1TWA - chains A and I of the 10 polymer chains in the assembly; structure by X-ray diffraction, 3.20 A resolution.

== Chain A ==
Protein: DNA-directed RNA polymerase II largest subunit
From: Saccharomyces cerevisiae
Notes: EC 2.7.7.6
Reference sequence: P04050 (RPB1_YEAST); residue numbers follow UniProt; this construct covers 1-1733
Sequence (1733 residues; each row starts with the number of its first residue):
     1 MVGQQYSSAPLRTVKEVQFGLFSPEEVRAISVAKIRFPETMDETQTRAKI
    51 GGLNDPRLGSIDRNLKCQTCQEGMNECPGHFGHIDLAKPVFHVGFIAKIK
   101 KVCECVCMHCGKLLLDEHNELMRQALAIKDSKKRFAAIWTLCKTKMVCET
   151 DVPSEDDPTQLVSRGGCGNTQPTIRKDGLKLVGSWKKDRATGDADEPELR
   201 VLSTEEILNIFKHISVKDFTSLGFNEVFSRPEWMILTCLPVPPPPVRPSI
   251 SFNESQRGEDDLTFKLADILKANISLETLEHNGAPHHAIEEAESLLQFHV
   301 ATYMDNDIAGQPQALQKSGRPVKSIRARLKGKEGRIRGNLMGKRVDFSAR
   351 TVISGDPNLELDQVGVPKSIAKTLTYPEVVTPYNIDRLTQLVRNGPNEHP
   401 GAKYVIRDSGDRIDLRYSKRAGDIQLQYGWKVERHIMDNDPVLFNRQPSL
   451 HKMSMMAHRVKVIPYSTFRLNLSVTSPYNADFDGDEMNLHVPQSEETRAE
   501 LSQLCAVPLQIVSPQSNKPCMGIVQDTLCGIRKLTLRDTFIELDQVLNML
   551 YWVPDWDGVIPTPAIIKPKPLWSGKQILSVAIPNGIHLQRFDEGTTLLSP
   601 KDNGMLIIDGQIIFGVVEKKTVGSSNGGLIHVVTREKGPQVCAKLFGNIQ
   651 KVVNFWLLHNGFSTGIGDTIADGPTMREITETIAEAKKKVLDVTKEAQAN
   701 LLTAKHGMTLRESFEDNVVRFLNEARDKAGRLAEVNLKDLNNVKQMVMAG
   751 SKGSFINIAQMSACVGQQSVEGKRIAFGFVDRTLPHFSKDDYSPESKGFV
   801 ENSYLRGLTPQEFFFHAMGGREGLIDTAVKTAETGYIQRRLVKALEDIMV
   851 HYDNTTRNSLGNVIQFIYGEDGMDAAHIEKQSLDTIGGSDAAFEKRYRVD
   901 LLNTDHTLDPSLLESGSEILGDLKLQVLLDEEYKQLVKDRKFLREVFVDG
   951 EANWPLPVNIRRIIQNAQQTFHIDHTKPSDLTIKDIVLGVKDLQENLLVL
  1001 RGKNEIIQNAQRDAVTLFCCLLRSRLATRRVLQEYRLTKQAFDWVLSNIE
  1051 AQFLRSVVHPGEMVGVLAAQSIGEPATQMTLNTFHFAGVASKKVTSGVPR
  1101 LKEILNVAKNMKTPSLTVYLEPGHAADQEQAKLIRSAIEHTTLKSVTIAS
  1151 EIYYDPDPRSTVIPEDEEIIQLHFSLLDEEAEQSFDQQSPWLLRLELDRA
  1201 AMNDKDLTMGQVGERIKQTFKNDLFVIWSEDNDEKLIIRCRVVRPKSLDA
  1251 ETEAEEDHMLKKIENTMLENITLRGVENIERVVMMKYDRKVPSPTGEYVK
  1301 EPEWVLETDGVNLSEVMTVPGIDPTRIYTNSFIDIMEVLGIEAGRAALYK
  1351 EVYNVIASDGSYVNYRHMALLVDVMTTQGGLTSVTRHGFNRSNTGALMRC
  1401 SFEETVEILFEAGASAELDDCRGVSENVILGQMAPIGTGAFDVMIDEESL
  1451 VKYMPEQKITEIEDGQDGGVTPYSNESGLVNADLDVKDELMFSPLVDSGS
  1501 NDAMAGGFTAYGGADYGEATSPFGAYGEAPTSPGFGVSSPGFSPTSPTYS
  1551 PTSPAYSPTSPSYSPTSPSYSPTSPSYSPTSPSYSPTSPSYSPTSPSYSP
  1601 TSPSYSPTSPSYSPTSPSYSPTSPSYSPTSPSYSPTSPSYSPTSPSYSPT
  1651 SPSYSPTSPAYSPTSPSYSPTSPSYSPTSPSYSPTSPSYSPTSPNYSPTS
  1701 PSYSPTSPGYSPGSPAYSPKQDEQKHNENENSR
Unresolved in the structure: 1-2, 249-260, 306-323, 328-345, 1082-1091, 1174-1175, 1177-1186, 1244-1253, 1386-1401, 1451-1733
Ion coordination: Zn2+ site 1: Cys-70, Cys-77, His-80; Zn2+ site 2: Cys-107, Cys-110, Cys-148, Cys-167; Mn2+ site 1: Asp-481, Asp-483, Asp-485 (together with ATP); Mn2+ site 2: Asp-481, Asp-483 (together with ATP) (shared with 1 residue of chain B)
Small-molecule neighbours: ATP: Asp-481, Asp-483, Asp-485, Lys-752, Thr-1080
Swiss-Prot annotation at these positions:
  - region: Pro-248 to Asp-260 (Lid loop), Asn-306 to Lys-323 (Rudder loop), Pro-810 to Glu-822 (Bridging helix)
  - binding site (Zn(2+)): Cys-67, Cys-70, Cys-77, His-80, Cys-107, Cys-110, Cys-148, Cys-167
  - binding site (Mg(2+)): Asp-481, Asp-483, Asp-485
  - modified residue: Thr-1471 (Phosphothreonine)
  - cross-link (Glycyl lysine isopeptide (Lys-Gly)): Lys-695 (interchain with G-Cter in ubiquitin), Lys-1246 (interchain with G-Cter in ubiquitin), Lys-1350 (interchain with G-Cter in ubiquitin)
  - natural variant: Ser-1653 to Pro-1659 (deletion: In strain: A364A)
  - mutagenesis: Lys-1246 (K1246R: Impairs ubiquitination during transcription stress)

== Chain I ==
Protein: DNA-directed RNA polymerase II 14.2 kDa polypeptide
From: Saccharomyces cerevisiae
Notes: EC 2.7.7.6
Reference sequence: P27999 (RPB9_YEAST); residues 1-122 here = UniProt positions 1-122
Sequence (122 residues; row label = number of the first residue in the row):
     1 MTTFRFCRDCNNMLYPREDKENNRLLFECRTCSYVEEAGSPLVYRHELIT
    51 NIGETAGVVQDIGSDPTLPRSDRECPKCHSRENVFFQSQQRRKDTSMVLF
   101 FVCLSCSHIFTSDQKNKRTQFS
Unresolved in the structure: 122
Ion coordination: Zn2+ site 1: Cys-7, Cys-10, Cys-29, Cys-32; Zn2+ site 2: Cys-75, Cys-78, Cys-103, Cys-106
Swiss-Prot annotation at these positions:
  - zinc finger: Cys-7 to Cys-32 (C4-type), Ser-71 to Thr-111 (TFIIS-type)
  - binding site (Zn(2+)): Cys-7, Cys-10, Cys-29, Cys-32, Cys-75, Cys-78, Cys-103, Cys-106
  - modified residue: Ser-40 (Phosphoserine)

== How chain A and chain I interact ==
Residue-residue contacts (56):
  Ala-697(A) with Met-97(I)
  Gln-698(A) with Met-97(I); Val-98(I); Leu-99(I); Ser-112(I), hydrogen bond (backbone-side chain)
  Ala-699(A) with Ser-112(I); Asp-113(I); Gln-114(I), hydrogen bond (backbone-backbone)
  Asn-700(A) with Ser-96(I); Asp-113(I), hydrogen bond; Lys-115(I)
  Thr-709(A) with Lys-93(I)
  Arg-711(A) with Gln-87(I), hydrogen bond; Thr-95(I); Ser-96(I), hydrogen bond (side chain-backbone); Met-97(I)
  Phe-714(A) with Met-97(I), hydrophobic
  Asp-781(A) with Arg-91(I), salt bridge
  Arg-782(A) with Thr-67(I)
  Ser-788(A) with Thr-67(I); Pro-69(I)
  Lys-789(A) with Thr-67(I), hydrogen bond (backbone-backbone); Pro-69(I)
  Asp-790(A) with Phe-86(I); Gln-87(I), hydrogen bond (side chain-backbone)
  Tyr-792(A) with Gln-87(I)
  Lys-1144(A) with Leu-48(I)
  Thr-1147(A) with Leu-48(I)
  Ile-1148(A) with Leu-48(I), hydrogen bond (backbone-backbone); Ile-49(I), hydrogen bond (backbone-backbone)
  Ala-1149(A) with Arg-45(I); His-46(I)
  Ser-1150(A) with Tyr-44(I); Arg-45(I); His-46(I), hydrogen bond (backbone-backbone)
  Glu-1151(A) with Leu-42(I); Tyr-44(I); Arg-45(I), salt bridge
  Ile-1152(A) with Leu-42(I); Val-43(I), hydrogen bond (backbone-backbone); Tyr-44(I), hydrogen bond (backbone-backbone)
  Tyr-1153(A) with Pro-41(I); Leu-42(I)
  Tyr-1154(A) with Glu-18(I), hydrogen bond; Asn-23(I); Arg-24(I), hydrogen bond (side chain-backbone); Leu-25(I); Pro-41(I), hydrogen bond (backbone-backbone)
  Pro-1156(A) with Asn-23(I)
  Val-1162(A) with Pro-41(I), hydrophobic
  Pro-1190(A) with Glu-18(I)
  Trp-1191(A) with Leu-25(I), hydrophobic
  Lys-1261(A) with Tyr-44(I)
  Glu-1264(A) with Tyr-44(I), hydrogen bond; His-46(I)
  Leu-1268(A) with Leu-48(I), hydrophobic
Other interface residues (no listed pair), chain A (32 interface residues in all): Leu-701, Leu-710, Asp-1257
Other interface residues (no listed pair), chain I (34 interface residues in all): Pro-16, Asp-19, Glu-47, Asp-65, Leu-68, Arg-92, Asp-94

== Overview ==
Chain A and chain I form an interface of 32 and 34 residues respectively, with 16 hydrogen bonds and 2 salt
bridges. Polar contacts include Asp-781(A)/Arg-91(I), Glu-1151(A)/Arg-45(I) and Gln-698(A)/Ser-112(I). Ligands
of chain A: ATP.
Chain A is DNA-directed RNA polymerase II largest subunit and chain I is DNA-directed RNA polymerase II 14.2
kDa polypeptide, both from Saccharomyces cerevisiae; the structure, RNA polymerase II complexed with ATP, was
determined by X-ray diffraction, deposited together with 1R9S, 1R9T, 1TWC, 1TWF, 1TWG and 1TWH.
